PDB entry 6AGR | X-ray diffraction, 1.22 A resolution | chain A

# Chain A
Molecule: Lysozyme C
Source organism: Gallus gallus
Notes: EC 3.2.1.17
UniProt: P00698 (LYSC_CHICK); residues 1-129 here correspond to UniProt positions 19-147 (UniProt number = residue number + 18)
Sequence (129 residues; each row starts with the number of its first residue):
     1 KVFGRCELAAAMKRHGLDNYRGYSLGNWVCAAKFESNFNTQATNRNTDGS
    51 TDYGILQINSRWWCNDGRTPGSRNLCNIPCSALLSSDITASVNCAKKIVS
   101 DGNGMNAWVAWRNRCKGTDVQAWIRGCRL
Swiss-Prot annotation at these positions:
  - active site: Glu-35, Asp-52
  - binding site (substrate): Asp-101
Disulfides: Cys-6/Cys-127, Cys-30/Cys-115, Cys-64/Cys-80, Cys-76/Cys-94
Metal / ion sites: Na+: Ser-60, Cys-64, Ser-72, Arg-73
Small-molecule neighbours: 2-phenyl-ethanol (PEL): Thr-43, Asn-44, Arg-45, Thr-51, Arg-68

# In short
Ligands of chain A: 2-phenyl-ethanol. Ser-60, Cys-64, Ser-72 and Arg-73 coordinate Na+. From UniProt:
active-site residues Glu-35 and Asp-52 and substrate-binding residue Asp-101.
Chain A is Lysozyme C (Gallus gallus); the structure, Structure of HEWL co-crystallised with phenylethyl
alcohol, was determined by X-ray diffraction (same publication as 6AGN and 6ABZ).
